3JRI - chains B and D of the 4 polymer chains in the assembly; structure by X-ray diffraction, 3.11 A resolution.

[Chain B]
Name: DNA-binding protein fis
From: Escherichia coli
UniProtKB: P0A6R3 (FIS_ECOLI); residues 1-98 here = UniProt positions 1-98
Sequence (98 residues; row label = number of the first residue in the row):
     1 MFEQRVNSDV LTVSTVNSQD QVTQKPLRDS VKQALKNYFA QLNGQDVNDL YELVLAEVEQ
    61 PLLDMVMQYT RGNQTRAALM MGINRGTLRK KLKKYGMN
Swiss-Prot annotation at these positions:
  - DNA-binding region: Gln74 to Lys93 (H-T-H motif)
  - region: Asn17 to Gly44 (Required for the stimulation of HIN-mediated recombination)

[Chain D]
Molecule: 27-nt DNA strand
Sequence (27 nucleotides; numbered 1 to 27; the number before each row is that of its first residue):
     1 AAATTTGCTA CAAATTACAA CAAATTT

[Chain B / chain D interface]
Contacting residue pairs (8):
  Gly82(B) - DA17(D)  phosphate contact
  Ile83(B) - DA17(D)  phosphate contact
  Asn84(B) - DA17(D)  hydrogen bond to the phosphate
  Asn84(B) - DC18(D)  base contact
  Arg85(B) - DA20(D)  base contact
  Thr87(B) - DT16(D)  sugar contact
  Thr87(B) - DA17(D)  hydrogen bond to the phosphate
  Lys90(B) - DT16(D)  base contact
Other interface residues (no listed pair), chain D (5 interface residues in all): DC21

[Summary]
Chain B and chain D form an interface of 6 and 5 residues respectively, with 2 hydrogen bonds. Among the polar
pairs are Asn84(B)-DA17(D) and Thr87(B)-DA17(D).
Chain B is DNA-binding protein fis (Escherichia coli) and chain D is a 27-nt DNA strand; the structure,
Crystal structure of Fis bound to 27 bp non consensus sequence DNA F23, was determined by X-ray diffraction
together with 3IV5, 3JR9, 3JRA, 3JRB, 3JRC, 3JRD and 4 further entries from the same study.
